7AMQ - chains B and H of the 4 polymer chains in the assembly; structure by X-ray diffraction, 2.35 A resolution.

# Chain B
Protein: Human A6 T-cell receptor beta chain TRBC1
Source organism: Homo sapiens
Chain sequence (246 residues; numbered 0 to 245; the number before each row is that of its first residue; numbering starts at 0):
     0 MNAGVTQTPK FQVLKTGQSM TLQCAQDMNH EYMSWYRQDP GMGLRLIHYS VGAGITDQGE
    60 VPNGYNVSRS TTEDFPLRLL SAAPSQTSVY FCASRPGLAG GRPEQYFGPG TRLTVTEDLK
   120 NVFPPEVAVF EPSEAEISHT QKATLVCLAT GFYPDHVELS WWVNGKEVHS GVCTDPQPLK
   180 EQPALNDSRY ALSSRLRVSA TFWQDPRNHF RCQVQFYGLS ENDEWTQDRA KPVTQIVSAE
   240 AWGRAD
Not modelled in the structure: 0-2, 98-100
Disulfide bonds: C23-C91, C146-C211
Ion coordination: Zn2+: H138 (shared with 1 residue of chain A; E62(H) of chain H)

# Chain H
Protein: Human Jovi-1 Fab heavy chain
Source organism: Homo sapiens
Notes: antibody fragment or engineered binder
Chain sequence (225 residues; row label = number of the first residue in the row):
     1 QVQLVQSGAE VKKPGASVKV SCKASGYTFT GYVMHWVRQA PGQGLEWMGF INPYNDDIQS
    61 NERFRGRVTM TRDTSISTAY MELSRLRSDD TAVYYCARGA GYNFDGAYRF FDFWGQGTMV
   121 TVSSASTKGP SVFPLAPSSK STSGGTAALG CLVKDYFPEP VTVSWNSGAL TSGVHTFPAV
   181 LQSSGLYSLS SVVTVPSSSL GTQTYICNVN HKPSNTKVDK KVEPK
Not modelled in the structure: 138-144
Disulfide bonds: C22-C96, C151-C207
Ion coordination: Zn2+: E62 (shared with 1 residue of chain A; H138(B) of chain B)
Reported in the primary citation:
  - mutagenesis - T28K: increased binding to TRBC2 (from molecular simulation)
  - mutagenesis - T28K: decreased binding to TRBC1 (from molecular simulation)
  - mutagenesis - T28K/Y32F: decreased binding to TRBC1
  - mutagenesis - T28K/Y32F: increased binding to TRBC2

# Interface between chain B and chain H
Contacting residue pairs (15):
  K119(B) - Y32(H)  hydrogen bond
  K119(B) - Y102(H)
  N120(B) - Y102(H)
  F122(B) - Y102(H)  hydrophobic
  R188(B) - N103(H)
  T225(B) - A107(H)
  T225(B) - F110(H)
  Q226(B) - A100(H)  hydrogen bond (side chain-backbone)
  Q226(B) - G101(H)
  Q226(B) - Y102(H)  hydrogen bond (side chain-backbone)
  Q226(B) - D105(H)
  D227(B) - D105(H)  hydrogen bond (backbone-side chain)
  D227(B) - G106(H)
  D227(B) - A107(H)
  R228(B) - D105(H)  hydrogen bond (backbone-side chain)
Other interface residues (no listed pair), chain B (9 interface residues in all): D117
Other interface residues (no listed pair), chain H (10 interface residues in all): R109

# In short
The interface between chain B and chain H involves 9 residues on one side and 10 on the other, with 5 hydrogen
bonds. Polar contacts include K119(B)-Y32(H), Q226(B)-A100(H) and Q226(B)-Y102(H). The paper reports that T28K
and T28K/Y32F of chain H increase binding to TRBC2; T28K and T28K/Y32F of chain H reduce binding to TRBC1.
Chain B is Human A6 T-cell receptor beta chain TRBC1 and chain H is Human Jovi-1 Fab heavy chain, both from
Homo sapiens; the structure, Crystal structure of the complex of HuJovi-1 Fab with the human TRBC2, was
determined by X-ray diffraction, deposited together with 7AMP, 7AMR and 7AMS.
